6ZHY - chains D and J of the 9 polymer chains in the assembly; structure by electron microscopy, 3.00 A resolution.

# Chain D
Name: Histone H2B 1.1
Source organism: Xenopus laevis
UniProtKB: P02281 (H2B11_XENLA); residues 1-122 here correspond to UniProt positions 5-126 (UniProt number = residue number + 4)
Amino-acid sequence (123 residues; each row starts with the number of its first residue; numbering starts at 0):
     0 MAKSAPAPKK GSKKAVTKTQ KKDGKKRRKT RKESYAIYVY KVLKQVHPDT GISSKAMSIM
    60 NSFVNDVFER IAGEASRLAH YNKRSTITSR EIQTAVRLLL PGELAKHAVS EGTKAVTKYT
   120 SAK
Not modelled in the structure: 0-27
Construct notes: initiating methionine (0); conflict Thr29 (Ser33 in P02281)
UniProt features mapped onto this chain:
  - modified residue: Lys2 (N6-acetyllysine), Lys9 (N6-acetyllysine), Ser11 (Phosphoserine), Lys12 (N6-acetyllysine), Lys17 (N6-acetyllysine)
  - glycosylation: Ser109 (O-linked (GlcNAc) serine)
  - cross-link: Lys117 (Glycyl lysine isopeptide (Lys-Gly) (interchain with G-Cter in ubiquitin))

# Chain J
Molecule: DNA (110-MER) Widom 601 sequence
Source organism: synthetic construct
Sequence (145 nucleotides; numbered -72 to 72; the number before each row is that of its first residue; numbers below 1 keep their minus sign (DA-72 is residue -72)):
   -72 ATCGATGTAT ATATCTGACA CGTGCCTGGA GACTAGGGAG TAATCCCCTT GGCGGTTAAA
   -12 ACGCGGGGGA CAGCGCGTAC GTGCGTTTAA GCGGTGCTAG AGCTGTCTAC GACCAATTGA
    48 GCGGCCTCGG CACCGGGATT CTGAT
Not modelled in the structure: -72 to -38

# How chain D and chain J interact
Residue-residue contacts (12):
  Lys28(D) with DG51(J), phosphate contact
  Thr29(D) with DG50(J), phosphate contact
  Arg30(D) with DC49(J), phosphate contact; DG50(J), phosphate contact
  Lys31(D) with DC49(J), phosphate contact; DG50(J), hydrogen bond to the phosphate
  Glu32(D) with DC49(J), phosphate contact
  Ser33(D) with DC49(J), hydrogen bond to the phosphate
  Ile36(D) with DG48(J), phosphate contact; DC49(J), phosphate contact
  Tyr37(D) with DG48(J), hydrogen bond to the phosphate
  Lys40(D) with DG48(J), salt bridge to the phosphate

# In short
The interface between chain D and chain J involves 9 residues on one side and 4 on the other, with 3 hydrogen
bonds and 1 salt bridge. Polar pairs include Lys31(D)-DG50(J), Ser33(D)-DC49(J) and Tyr37(D)-DG48(J).
Here chain D is Histone H2B 1.1 (Xenopus laevis) and chain J is DNA (110-MER) Widom 601 sequence (synthetic
construct). Entry 6ZHY (Cryo-EM structure of the regulatory linker of ALC1 bound to the nucleosome's acidic
patch: hexasome class) was determined by electron microscopy (same publication as 6ZHX).
